PDB entry 7R21 | electron microscopy, 3.10 A resolution | chains E and K of the 19 polymer chains in the assembly

Chain E:
Molecule: Cas11a
Organism: Pyrococcus furiosus DSM 3638
Reference sequence: Q8U332 (Q8U332_PYRFU); residues 2-109 here = UniProt positions 2-109
Sequence (108 residues; each row starts with the number of its first residue):
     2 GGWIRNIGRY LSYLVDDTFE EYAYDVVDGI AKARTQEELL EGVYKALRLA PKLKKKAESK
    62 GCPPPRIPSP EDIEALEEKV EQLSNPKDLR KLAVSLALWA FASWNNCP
Disulfides: C63-C108

Chain K:
Molecule: Cas7a
Organism: Pyrococcus furiosus DSM 3638
Reference sequence: Q8U333 (Q8U333_PYRFU); numbering as in UniProt (aligned over 1-336)
Sequence (336 residues; each row starts with the number of its first residue):
     1 MYVRISGRIR LNAHSLNAQG GGGTNYIEIT KTKVTVRTEN GWTVVEVPAI TGNMLKHWHF
    61 VGFVDYFKTT PYGVNLTERA LRYNGTRFGQ GETTATKANG ATVQLNDEAT IIKELADADV
   121 HGFLAPKTGR RRVSLVKASF ILPTEDFIKE VEGERLITAI KHNRVDVDEK GAIGSSKEGT
   181 AQMLFSREYA TGLYGFSIVL DLGLVGIPQG LPVKFEENQP RPNIVIDPNE RKARIESALK
   241 ALIPMLSGYI GANLARSFPV FKVEELVAIA SEGPIPALVH GFYEDYIEAN RSIIKNARAL
   301 GFNIEVFTYN VDLGEDIEAT KVSSVEELVA NLVKMV

How chain E and chain K interact:
Pairs across the interface - 10 pairs, chain E then chain K:
  E22(E) with K161(K), salt bridge
  Y23(E) with Y26(K)
  Y25(E) with Y26(K), hydrophobic
  D26(E) with Y26(K), hydrogen bond; A159(K)
  G30(E) with R155(K), hydrogen bond (backbone-side chain)
  I31(E) with R155(K)
  K33(E) with K31(K)
  E39(E) with R155(K), hydrogen bond (backbone-side chain)
  G43(E) with R155(K)
Interface residues without a listed pair, chain E (10 interface residues in all): R35
Interface residues without a listed pair, chain K (7 interface residues in all): V44, E188

In short:
10 residues of chain E face 7 of chain K across their interface, with 3 hydrogen bonds and 1 salt bridge.
Polar pairs include E22(E)-K161(K), D26(E)-Y26(K) and G30(E)-R155(K).
Chain E is Cas11a and chain K is Cas7a, both from Pyrococcus furiosus DSM 3638; the structure, elongated
Cascade complex from type I-A CRISPR-Cas system, was determined by electron microscopy.
